6FKG - chains A and B of the 4 polymer chains in the assembly; structure by X-ray diffraction, 1.80 A resolution.

# Chain A (and B)
Molecule: Rv1989c (MbcT)
From: Mycobacterium tuberculosis
Notes: chain B of this document is another copy of the same molecule, construct and numbering; everything in this record applies to it too
Reference sequence: P9WLP9 (Y1989_MYCTU); residues 2-186 here = UniProt positions 2-186
Chain sequence (186 residues; each row starts with the number of its first residue):
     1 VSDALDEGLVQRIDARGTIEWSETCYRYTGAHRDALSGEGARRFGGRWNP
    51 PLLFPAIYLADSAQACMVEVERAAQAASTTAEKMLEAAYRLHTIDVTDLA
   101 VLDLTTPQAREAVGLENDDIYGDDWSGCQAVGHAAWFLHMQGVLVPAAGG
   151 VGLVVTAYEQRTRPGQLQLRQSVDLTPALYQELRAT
Not modelled in the structure: 1-4 (chain B: 1-3)
Sequence notes: expression tag (1)
Swiss-Prot annotation at these positions:
  - mutagenesis: R27 (R27A: No longer toxic; R27E: No longer toxic, does not degrade NAD(+)), Y28 (Y28A: Reduced toxicity), R47 (R47A: No longer toxic), Y58 (Y58A: No longer toxic), E69 (E69A: Reduced toxicity), S126 (S126A: No change in toxicity)
From the paper describing this entry:
  - mutagenesis - R27E: abolished catalytic activity on NAD+
  - catalytic residues: R27

# Interface between chain A and chain B
Residue-residue contacts (7; chain A residue first):
  H32(A) with E159(B)
  R33(A) with Q160(B)
  E39(A) with E39(B)
  R42(A) with R43(B)
  R43(A) with R42(B)
  E159(A) with H32(B)
  Q160(A) with R33(B)
Interface residues without a listed pair, chain A (8 interface residues in all): L52

# In short
Chain A and chain B form an interface of 8 and 7 residues respectively. UniProt lists 6 mutagenesis sites on
chain A. From the paper: the catalytic residue R27(A); R27E of chain A abolishes catalytic activity on NAD+.
Chain A and chain B are both Rv1989c (MbcT) (Mycobacterium tuberculosis); the structure, Crystal structure of
the M.tuberculosis MbcT-MbcA toxin-antitoxin complex, was determined by X-ray diffraction.
